Entry 2XNS (X-ray diffraction, 3.41 A resolution); this record covers chains B and D.

# Chain B
Name: Guanine nucleotide-binding protein g(i) subunit alpha-1
From: Homo sapiens
Notes: EC 3.6.5.1
UniProt: P63096 (GNAI1_HUMAN); numbering as in UniProt (aligned over 30-354)
Amino-acid sequence (327 residues; numbered 28 to 354; the number before each row is that of its first residue):
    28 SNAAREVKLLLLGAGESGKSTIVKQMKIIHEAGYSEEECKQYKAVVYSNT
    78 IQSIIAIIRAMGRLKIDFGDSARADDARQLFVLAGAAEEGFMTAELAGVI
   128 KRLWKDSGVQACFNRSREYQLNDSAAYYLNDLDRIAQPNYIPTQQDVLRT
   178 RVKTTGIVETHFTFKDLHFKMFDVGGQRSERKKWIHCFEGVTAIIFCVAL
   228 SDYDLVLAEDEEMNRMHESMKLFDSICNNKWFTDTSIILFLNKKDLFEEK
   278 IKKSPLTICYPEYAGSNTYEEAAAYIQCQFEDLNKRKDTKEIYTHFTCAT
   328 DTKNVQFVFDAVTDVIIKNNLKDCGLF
Not modelled in the structure: 28-31, 348-354
Construct notes: expression tag (28-29)
Swiss-Prot annotation at these positions:
  - region: Lys-35 to Thr-48 (G1 motif), Asp-173 to Thr-181 (G2 motif), Phe-196 to Arg-205 (G3 motif), Ile-265 to Asp-272 (G4 motif), Thr-324 to Thr-329 (G5 motif)
  - binding site (GTP): Glu-43 to Thr-48, Ser-151, Leu-175 to Thr-181, Asp-200 to Gln-204, Asn-269 to Asp-272, Ala-326
  - binding site (Mg(2+)): Ser-47, Thr-181
  - modified residue: Arg-178 (ADP-ribosylarginine), Gln-204 (Deamidated glutamine), Cys-351 (ADP-ribosylcysteine)
  - natural variant: Gly-40 (G40C: In NEDHISB; G40R: In NEDHISB), Gly-45 (G45D: In NEDHISB), Thr-48 (T48I: In NEDHISB; T48K: In NEDHISB), Gln-52 (Q52P: In NEDHISB), Ser-75 (deletion: In NEDHISB; uncertain significance), Gln-172 (deletion: In NEDHISB), Asp-173 (D173V: In NEDHISB), Glu-186 to Phe-189 (deletion: In NEDHISB; uncertain significance), Cys-224 (C224Y: In NEDHISB), Lys-270 (K270N: In NEDHISB; K270R: In NEDHISB), Asp-272 (D272G: In NEDHISB), Ala-326 (A326P: In NEDHISB), 1 further natural variant entry in UniProt
  - mutagenesis: Gly-42 (G42R: Abolishes switch to an activated conformation and dissociation from beta and gamma subunits upon GTP binding. Abolishes interaction with RGS family members), Glu-116 (E116L: Enhances interaction (inactive GDP-bound) with RGS14), Gln-147 (Q147L: Enhances interaction (inactive GDP-bound) with RGS14), Glu-245 (E245L: Enhances interaction (inactive GDP-bound) with RGS14)

# Chain D
Name: Regulator of G-protein signaling 14
UniProt: O43566 (RGS14_HUMAN); residues 496-516 here correspond to UniProt positions 497-517 (UniProt number = residue number + 1)
Amino-acid sequence (40 residues; numbered 496 to 535; the number before each row is that of its first residue):
   496 DIEGLVELLNRVQSSGAHDQRGLLSNEEVFRALRDFDRWF
Not modelled in the structure: 535
Construct notes: expression tag (517-535)
Reported in the primary citation:
  - mutagenesis - W534A (Kd = 1.4 uM): decreased binding to Guanine nucleotide-binding protein g(i) subunit alpha-1 (chain B)

# How chain B and chain D interact
Pairs across the interface - 70 pairs, chain B then chain D:
  Leu-39(B) / Gln-508(D)
  Gly-40(B) / Gln-508(D)  hydrogen bond (backbone-side chain)
  Ala-41(B) / Val-507(D)
  Gly-42(B) / Val-507(D)  hydrogen bond (backbone-backbone)
  Gly-42(B) / Gln-508(D)
  Glu-43(B) / Gly-511(D)
  Glu-43(B) / Ala-512(D)
  Glu-43(B) / Arg-516(D)  salt bridge
  Lys-46(B) / Gln-508(D)
  Ala-71(B) / Leu-518(D)  hydrophobic
  Ser-75(B) / Gly-517(D)
  Ser-75(B) / Leu-518(D)
  Ser-75(B) / Leu-519(D)  hydrogen bond (side chain-backbone)
  Asn-76(B) / Gln-515(D)  hydrogen bond (side chain-backbone)
  Asn-76(B) / Gly-517(D)
  Ile-78(B) / Leu-519(D)  hydrophobic
  Gln-79(B) / Asp-514(D)
  Gln-79(B) / Gln-515(D)
  Gln-79(B) / Arg-516(D)  hydrogen bond (side chain-backbone)
  Gln-79(B) / Gly-517(D)
  Gln-79(B) / Glu-523(D)  hydrogen bond
  Ile-82(B) / Ala-527(D)  hydrophobic
  Ala-83(B) / Gln-515(D)
  Ile-85(B) / Phe-531(D)  hydrophobic
  Arg-86(B) / Arg-526(D)
  Arg-86(B) / Asp-530(D)  salt bridge
  Met-88(B) / Trp-534(D)
  Lys-92(B) / Trp-534(D)
  Ile-93(B) / Trp-534(D)
  Ala-101(B) / Phe-531(D)
  Ala-104(B) / Phe-531(D)  hydrophobic
  Phe-108(B) / Val-524(D)
  Phe-108(B) / Ala-527(D)  hydrophobic
  Phe-108(B) / Leu-528(D)  hydrophobic
  Phe-108(B) / Phe-531(D)  hydrophobic
  Ala-111(B) / Leu-519(D)  hydrophobic
  Ala-111(B) / Val-524(D)  hydrophobic
  Glu-116(B) / Leu-518(D)
  Gln-147(B) / Gly-511(D)
  Gln-147(B) / Ala-512(D)
  Gln-147(B) / Gln-515(D)
  Leu-148(B) / Gln-515(D)
  Asn-149(B) / Gln-515(D)
  Arg-178(B) / Gln-515(D)  hydrogen bond (side chain-backbone)
  Arg-178(B) / Arg-516(D)
  Arg-178(B) / Gly-517(D)  hydrogen bond (backbone-backbone)
  Val-179(B) / Arg-516(D)
  Val-179(B) / Gly-517(D)
  Lys-180(B) / Arg-516(D)
  Lys-180(B) / Gly-517(D)
  Gly-202(B) / Gln-508(D)
  Gly-203(B) / Gln-508(D)  hydrogen bond (backbone-backbone)
  Gly-203(B) / Ser-509(D)
  Arg-205(B) / Asn-505(D)
  Ser-206(B) / Asn-505(D)  hydrogen bond (backbone-side chain)
  Arg-208(B) / Glu-498(D)
  Trp-211(B) / Val-501(D)
  Trp-211(B) / Leu-504(D)  hydrophobic
  Trp-211(B) / Asn-505(D)
  Trp-211(B) / Gln-508(D)
  Phe-215(B) / Leu-504(D)  hydrophobic
  Leu-249(B) / Leu-503(D)  hydrophobic
  Leu-249(B) / Leu-504(D)  hydrophobic
  Leu-249(B) / Val-507(D)  hydrophobic
  Ser-252(B) / Leu-500(D)
  Ser-252(B) / Leu-503(D)
  Ile-253(B) / Leu-500(D)  hydrophobic
  Asn-256(B) / Ile-497(D)
  Asn-256(B) / Leu-500(D)
  Trp-258(B) / Ile-497(D)
Other interface residues (no listed pair), chain B (53 interface residues in all): Leu-38, Ser-47, Val-72, Gly-89, Asp-94, Phe-95, Arg-105, Thr-181, Val-201, Arg-242, Glu-245, Lys-248
Other interface residues (no listed pair), chain D (29 interface residues in all): Arg-506, Ser-510, His-513

# Summary
The interface between chain B and chain D involves 53 residues on one side and 29 on the other; the contacts
include 10 hydrogen bonds and 2 salt bridges. Polar pairs include Glu-43(B)/Arg-516(D), Arg-86(B)/Asp-530(D)
and Gly-40(B)/Gln-508(D). The paper reports that W534A of chain D reduces binding to Guanine
nucleotide-binding protein g(i) subunit alpha-1 (chain B).
Here chain B is Guanine nucleotide-binding protein g(i) subunit alpha-1 (Homo sapiens) and chain D is
Regulator of G-protein signaling 14. Entry 2XNS (Crystal Structure Of Human G alpha i1 Bound To A Designed
Helical Peptide Derived From The ...) was determined by X-ray diffraction.
